Entry 3GWV (X-ray diffraction, 2.35 A resolution); this record covers chain A.

== Chain A ==
Molecule: Transporter
Source organism: Aquifex aeolicus
UniProtKB: O67854 (O67854_AQUAE); numbering as in UniProt (aligned over 1-513)
Chain sequence (515 residues; each row starts with the number of its first residue):
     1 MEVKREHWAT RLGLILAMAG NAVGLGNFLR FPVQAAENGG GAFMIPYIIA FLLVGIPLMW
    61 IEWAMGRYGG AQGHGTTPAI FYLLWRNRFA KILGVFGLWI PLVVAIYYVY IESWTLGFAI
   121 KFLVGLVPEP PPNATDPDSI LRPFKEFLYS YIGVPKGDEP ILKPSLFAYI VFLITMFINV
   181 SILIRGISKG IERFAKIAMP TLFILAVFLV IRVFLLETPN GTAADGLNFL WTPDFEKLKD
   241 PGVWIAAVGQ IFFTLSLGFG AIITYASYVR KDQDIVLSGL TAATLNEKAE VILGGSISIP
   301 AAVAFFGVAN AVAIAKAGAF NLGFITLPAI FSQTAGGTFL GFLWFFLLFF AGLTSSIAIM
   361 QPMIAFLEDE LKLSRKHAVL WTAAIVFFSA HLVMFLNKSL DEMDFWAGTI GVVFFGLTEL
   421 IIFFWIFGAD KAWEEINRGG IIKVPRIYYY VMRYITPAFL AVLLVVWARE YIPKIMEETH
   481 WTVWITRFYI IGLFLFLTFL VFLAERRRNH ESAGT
Not modelled in the structure: 1-4, 133-134, 473-478, 511-515
Sequence notes: expression tag (514-515)
Ion coordination: Na+ site 1: Gly-20, Val-23, Ala-351, Thr-354, Ser-355; Na+ site 2: Ala-22, Asn-27, Thr-254, Asn-286 (together with leucine)
Residues lining bound ligands:
  - leucine (LEU): Asn-21, Ala-22, Gly-24, Leu-25, Gly-26, Asn-27, Val-104, Tyr-108, Phe-253, Thr-254, Leu-255, Ser-256, Phe-259, Ser-355, Ile-359
  - Fluoxetine (RFX; (3R)-N-methyl-3-phenyl-3-[4-(trifluoromethyl)phenoxy]propan-1-amine): Leu-25, Gly-26, Leu-29, Arg-30, Gln-34, Tyr-107, Tyr-108, Ile-111, Phe-253, Ala-319, Phe-320, Leu-400, Asp-401, Asp-404
Reported in the primary citation:
  - binding site for Fluoxetine: Leu-25, Gly-26, Leu-29, Arg-30, Gln-34, Tyr-108, Ala-319, Phe-320, Leu-400, Asp-401, Asp-404
  - binding site for leucine: Leu-25, Gly-26, Tyr-108, Phe-253

== Overview ==
Bound to chain A: leucine and Fluoxetine. The Na+ site 1 is built by Gly-20, Val-23, Ala-351, Thr-354 and
Ser-355. The paper reports a binding site for Fluoxetine at Leu-25, Gly-26 and Leu-29 among others; a binding
site for leucine at Leu-25, Gly-26 and Tyr-108 among others.
Chain A is Transporter (Aquifex aeolicus); the structure, Leucine transporter LeuT in complex with
R-fluoxetine, was determined by X-ray diffraction, deposited together with 3GWU and 3GWW.
